5GQH - chains A and C of the 3 polymer chains in the assembly; structure by electron microscopy, 4.20 A resolution (low resolution: residue-level contacts below are approximate; hydrogen-bond / salt-bridge calls are withheld).

[Chain A]
Protein: CRISPR-associated nuclease/helicase Cas3 subtype I-F/YPEST
From: Pseudomonas aeruginosa UCBPP-PA14
Notes: EC 3.1.-.-, 3.6.4.-
Reference sequence: Q02ML8 (CAS3_PSEAB); residues 1-1076 here = UniProt positions 1-1076
Chain sequence (1090 residues; row label = number of the first residue in the row; numbers below 1 keep their minus sign (Met-13 is residue -13)):
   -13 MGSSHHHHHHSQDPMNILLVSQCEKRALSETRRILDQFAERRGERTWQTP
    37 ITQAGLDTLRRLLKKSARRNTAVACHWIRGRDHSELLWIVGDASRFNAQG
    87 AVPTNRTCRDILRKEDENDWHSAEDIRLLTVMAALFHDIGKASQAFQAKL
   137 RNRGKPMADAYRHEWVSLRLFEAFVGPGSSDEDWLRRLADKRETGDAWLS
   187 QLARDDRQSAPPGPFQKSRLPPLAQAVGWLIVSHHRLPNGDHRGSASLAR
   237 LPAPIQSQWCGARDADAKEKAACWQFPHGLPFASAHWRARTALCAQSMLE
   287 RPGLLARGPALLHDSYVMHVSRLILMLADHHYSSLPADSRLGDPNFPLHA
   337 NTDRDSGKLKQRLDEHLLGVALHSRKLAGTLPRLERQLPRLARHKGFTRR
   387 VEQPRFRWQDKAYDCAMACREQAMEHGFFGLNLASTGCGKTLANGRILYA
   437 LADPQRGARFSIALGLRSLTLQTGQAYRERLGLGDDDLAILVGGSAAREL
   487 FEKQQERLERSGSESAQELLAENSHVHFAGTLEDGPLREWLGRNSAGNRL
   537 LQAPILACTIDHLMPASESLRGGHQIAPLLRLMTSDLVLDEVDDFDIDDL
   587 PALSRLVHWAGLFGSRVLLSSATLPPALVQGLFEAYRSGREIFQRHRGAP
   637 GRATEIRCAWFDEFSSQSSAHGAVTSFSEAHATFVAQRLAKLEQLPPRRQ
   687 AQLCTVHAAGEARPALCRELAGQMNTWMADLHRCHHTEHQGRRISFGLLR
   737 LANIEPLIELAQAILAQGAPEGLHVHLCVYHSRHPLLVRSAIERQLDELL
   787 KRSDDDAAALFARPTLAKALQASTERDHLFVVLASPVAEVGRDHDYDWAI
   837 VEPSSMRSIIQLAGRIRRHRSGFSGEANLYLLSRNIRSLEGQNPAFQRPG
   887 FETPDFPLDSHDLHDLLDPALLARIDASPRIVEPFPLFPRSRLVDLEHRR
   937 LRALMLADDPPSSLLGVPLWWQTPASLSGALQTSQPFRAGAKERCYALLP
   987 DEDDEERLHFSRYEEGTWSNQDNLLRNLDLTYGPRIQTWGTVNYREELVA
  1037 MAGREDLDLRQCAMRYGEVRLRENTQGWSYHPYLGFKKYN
Unresolved in the structure: -13 to 105, 249-252, 323-329, 479-509, 515-520, 633-641, 694-701, 944-948
Sequence notes: expression tag (-13 to 0)
Swiss-Prot annotation at these positions:
  - motif: Asp576 to Asp579 (DEAD box)
  - binding site (Mg(2+)): Asp124, His220
  - mutagenesis: Asp124 (D124A: In a disruption mutant, does not restore biofilm formation, restores crRNA production), Asp576 (D576A: In a disruption mutant, does not restore biofilm formation, restores crRNA production)

[Chain C]
Protein: anti-CRISPR protein 3
From: Pseudomonas phage JBD5
Reference sequence: L7P7R7 (L7P7R7_9CAUD); numbering as in UniProt (aligned over 1-139)
Chain sequence (139 residues; each row starts with the number of its first residue):
     1 MSNTISDRIVARSVIEAARFIQSWEDADPDSLTEDQVLAAAGFAARLHEG
    51 LQATVLQRLVDESNHEEYREFKAWEEALLNADGRVASSPFADWGWWYRIA
   101 NVMLATASQNVGVTWGSRVHGRLMAIFQDKFKQRYEEQA
Unresolved in the structure: 1, 137-139

[Interface between chain A and chain C]
Pairs across the interface (16):
  Arg980(A) - Thr114(C)
  Ser1005(A) - Thr114(C)
  Asn1006(A) - Trp115(C)
  Asn1006(A) - Gly116(C)
  Asn1006(A) - Ser117(C)
  Asn1009(A) - Trp93(C)
  Asn1009(A) - Tyr97(C)
  Asn1009(A) - His120(C)
  Leu1010(A) - Trp93(C)
  Leu1011(A) - Trp93(C)
  Thr1061(A) - Asn3(C)
  Gln1062(A) - Trp93(C)
  Tyr1075(A) - Glu70(C)
  Asn1076(A) - Arg69(C)
  Asn1076(A) - Glu70(C)
  Asn1076(A) - Ala73(C)
Interface residues without a listed pair, chain A (13 interface residues in all): Glu1000, Asp1008, Arg1012
Interface residues without a listed pair, chain C (14 interface residues in all): Asn101, Ala105, Gly112

[Summary]
The interface between chain A and chain C involves 13 residues on one side and 14 on the other. Curated
annotation (UniProt) lists Mg2+-binding residues Asp124(A) and His220(A) and 2 mutagenesis sites on chain A.
Chain A is CRISPR-associated nuclease/helicase Cas3 subtype I-F/YPEST (Pseudomonas aeruginosa UCBPP-PA14) and
chain C is anti-CRISPR protein 3 (Pseudomonas phage JBD5); the structure, Cryo-EM structure of PaeCas3-AcrF3
complex, was determined by electron microscopy.
